Entry 2J7T (X-ray diffraction, 2.00 A resolution); this record covers chain A.

# Chain A
Protein: Serine/threonine-protein kinase 10
From: Homo sapiens
Notes: EC 2.7.11.1; fragment: kinase domain, residues 18-317
Reference sequence: O94804 (STK10_HUMAN); numbering as in UniProt (aligned over 18-317)
Sequence (302 residues; each row starts with the number of its first residue):
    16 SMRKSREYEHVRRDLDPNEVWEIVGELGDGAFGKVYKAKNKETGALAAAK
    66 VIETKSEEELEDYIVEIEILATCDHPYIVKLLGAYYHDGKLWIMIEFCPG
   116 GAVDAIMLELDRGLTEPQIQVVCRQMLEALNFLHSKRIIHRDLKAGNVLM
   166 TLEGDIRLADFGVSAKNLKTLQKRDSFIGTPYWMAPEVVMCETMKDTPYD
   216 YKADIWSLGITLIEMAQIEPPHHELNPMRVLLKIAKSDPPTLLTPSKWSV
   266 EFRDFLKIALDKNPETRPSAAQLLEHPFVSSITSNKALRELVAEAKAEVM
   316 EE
Unresolved in the structure: 16-24, 69-72, 189-192
Disulfides: Cys-206 forms a disulfide with the same residue of a neighbouring copy of this chain
Ion coordination: Ca2+ site 1: Glu-124, Glu-313; Ca2+ site 2: Glu-168, Glu-316; Ca2+ site 3 near Glu-234 (its only coordinating residue here); Ca2+ site 4: Glu-313, Glu-316
Ligand contacts: met kinase inhibitor (274; (3Z)-N-(3-chlorophenyl)-3-({3,5-dimethyl-4-[(4-methylpiperazin-1-yl)carbonyl]-1H-pyrrol-2-yl}methylene)-N-methyl-2-oxoindoline-5-sulfonamide): Leu-42, Val-50, Ala-63, Ala-64, Lys-65, Tyr-78, Glu-81, Val-94, Ile-108, Ile-110, Glu-111, Phe-112, Cys-113, Pro-114, Gly-116, Ala-117, Ala-120, Leu-164, Ala-174, Asp-175, Phe-176
UniProt features mapped onto this chain:
  - active site: Asp-157 (Proton acceptor)
  - binding site (ATP): Leu-42 to Val-50, Lys-65
  - modified residue (Phosphoserine): Ser-20, Ser-191
Reported in the primary citation:
  - conformationally variable residues (order/disorder transition): Thr-69 to Glu-72, Arg-189 to Ile-193
  - binding site for met kinase inhibitor: Lys-65, Glu-81, Ala-117, Asp-175
  - disease-associated variants - K277E (citing earlier work)

# Overview
Ligands of chain A: met kinase inhibitor. Glu-124 and Glu-313 form the Ca2+ site 1. Glu-168 and Glu-316 form
the Ca2+ site 2. Curated annotation (UniProt) lists active-site residue Asp-157 and 10 ATP-binding residues.
The paper reports a binding site for met kinase inhibitor at Lys-65, Glu-81 and Ala-117 among others;
conformational variability at Thr-69 and Arg-189.
Chain A is Serine/threonine-protein kinase 10 (Homo sapiens); the structure, Crystal structure of human serine
threonine kinase-10 bound to SU11274, was determined by X-ray diffraction, deposited together with 2UV2, 2JFL,
2JFM, 2J90 and 2J51.
